7YER - chains A and B of the 5 polymer chains in the assembly; structure by electron microscopy, 3.00 A resolution.

[Chain A]
Name: RNA-directed RNA polymerase L
From: Ebola virus
Reference sequence: A0A1C4HDB0 (A0A1C4HDB0_9MONO); residue numbers follow UniProt; this construct covers 1-2212
Amino-acid sequence (2212 residues; each row starts with the number of its first residue):
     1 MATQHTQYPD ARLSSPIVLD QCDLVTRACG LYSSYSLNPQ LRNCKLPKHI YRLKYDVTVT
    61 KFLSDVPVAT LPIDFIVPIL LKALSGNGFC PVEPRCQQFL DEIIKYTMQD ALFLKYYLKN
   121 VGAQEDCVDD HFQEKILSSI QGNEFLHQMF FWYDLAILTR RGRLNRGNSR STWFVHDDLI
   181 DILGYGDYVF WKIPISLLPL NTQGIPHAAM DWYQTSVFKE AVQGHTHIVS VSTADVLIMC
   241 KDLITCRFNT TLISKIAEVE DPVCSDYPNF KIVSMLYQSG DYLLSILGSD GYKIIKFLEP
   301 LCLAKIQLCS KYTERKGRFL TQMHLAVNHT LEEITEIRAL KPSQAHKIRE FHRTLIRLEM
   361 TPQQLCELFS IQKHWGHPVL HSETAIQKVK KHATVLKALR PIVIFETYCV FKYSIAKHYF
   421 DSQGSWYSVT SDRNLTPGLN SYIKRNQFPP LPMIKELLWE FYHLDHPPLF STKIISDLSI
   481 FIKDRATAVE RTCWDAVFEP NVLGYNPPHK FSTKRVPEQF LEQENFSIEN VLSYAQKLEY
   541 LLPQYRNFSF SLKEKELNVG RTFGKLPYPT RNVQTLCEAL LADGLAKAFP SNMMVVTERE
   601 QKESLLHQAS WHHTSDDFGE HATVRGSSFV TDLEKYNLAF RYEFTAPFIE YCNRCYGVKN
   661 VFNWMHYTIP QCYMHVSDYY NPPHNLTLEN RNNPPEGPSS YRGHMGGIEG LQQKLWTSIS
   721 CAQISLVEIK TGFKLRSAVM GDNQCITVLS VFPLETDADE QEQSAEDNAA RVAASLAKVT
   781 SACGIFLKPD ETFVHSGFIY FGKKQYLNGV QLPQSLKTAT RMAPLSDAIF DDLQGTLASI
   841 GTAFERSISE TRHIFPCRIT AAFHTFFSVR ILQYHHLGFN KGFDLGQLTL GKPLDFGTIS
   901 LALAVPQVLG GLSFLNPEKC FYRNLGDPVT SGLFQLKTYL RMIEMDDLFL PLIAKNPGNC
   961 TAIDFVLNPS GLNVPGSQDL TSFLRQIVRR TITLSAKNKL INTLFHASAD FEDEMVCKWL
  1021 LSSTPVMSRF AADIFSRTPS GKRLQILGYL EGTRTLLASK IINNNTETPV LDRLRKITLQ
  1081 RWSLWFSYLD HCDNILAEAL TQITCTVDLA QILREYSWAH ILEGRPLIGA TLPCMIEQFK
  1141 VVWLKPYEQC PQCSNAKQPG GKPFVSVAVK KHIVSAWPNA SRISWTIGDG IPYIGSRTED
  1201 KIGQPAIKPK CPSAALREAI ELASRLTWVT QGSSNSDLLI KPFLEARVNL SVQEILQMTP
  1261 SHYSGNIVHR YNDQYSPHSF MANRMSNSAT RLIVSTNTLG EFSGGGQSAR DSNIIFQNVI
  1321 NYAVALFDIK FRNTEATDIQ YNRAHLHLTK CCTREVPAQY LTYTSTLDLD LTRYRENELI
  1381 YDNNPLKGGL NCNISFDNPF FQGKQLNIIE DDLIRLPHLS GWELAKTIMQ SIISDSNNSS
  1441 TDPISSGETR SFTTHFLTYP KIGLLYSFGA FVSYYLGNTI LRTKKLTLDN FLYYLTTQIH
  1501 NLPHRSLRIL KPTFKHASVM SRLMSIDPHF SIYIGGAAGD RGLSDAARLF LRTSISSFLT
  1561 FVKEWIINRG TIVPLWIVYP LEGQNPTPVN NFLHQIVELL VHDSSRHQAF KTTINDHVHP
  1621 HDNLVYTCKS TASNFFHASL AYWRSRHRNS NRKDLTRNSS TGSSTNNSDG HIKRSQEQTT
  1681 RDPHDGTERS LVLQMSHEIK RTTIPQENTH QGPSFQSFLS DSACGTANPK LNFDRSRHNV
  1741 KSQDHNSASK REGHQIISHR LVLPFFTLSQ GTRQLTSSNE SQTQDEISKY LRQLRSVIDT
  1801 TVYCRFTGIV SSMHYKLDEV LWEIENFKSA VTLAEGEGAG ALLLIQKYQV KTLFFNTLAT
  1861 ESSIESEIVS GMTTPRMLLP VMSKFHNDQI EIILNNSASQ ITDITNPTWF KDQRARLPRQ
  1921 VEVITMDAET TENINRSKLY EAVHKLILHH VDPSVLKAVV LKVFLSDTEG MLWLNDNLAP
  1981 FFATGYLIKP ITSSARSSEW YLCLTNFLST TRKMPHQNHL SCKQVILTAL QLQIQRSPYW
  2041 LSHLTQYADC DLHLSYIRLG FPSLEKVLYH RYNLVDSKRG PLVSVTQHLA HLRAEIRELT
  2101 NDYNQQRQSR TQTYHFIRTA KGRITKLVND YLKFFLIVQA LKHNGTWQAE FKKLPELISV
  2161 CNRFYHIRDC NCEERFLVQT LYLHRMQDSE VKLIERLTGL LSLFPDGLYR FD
Not modelled in the structure: 1-7, 611-622, 1157-1160, 1193-1210, 1260-1278, 1304-1310, 1384-2212
Construct notes: engineered mutation D759 (Gly in A0A1C4HDB0)
Bound ions: Zn2+: C1150, C1153, H1345, H1347
Reported in the primary citation:
  - mutagenesis - D742A: abolished catalytic activity
  - catalytic residues: H1269, R1270 (citing earlier work)

[Chain B]
Name: Polymerase cofactor VP35
From: Ebola virus
Reference sequence: A0A1C4HDK9 (A0A1C4HDK9_9MONO); numbering as in UniProt (aligned over 1-340)
Amino-acid sequence (340 residues; row label = number of the first residue in the row):
     1 MTTRTKGRGH TVATTQNDRM PGPELSGWIS EQLMTGRIPV NDIFCDIENN PGLCYASQMQ
    61 QTKPNPKMRN SQTQTDPICN HSFEEVVQTL ASLATVVQQQ TIASESLEQR ITSLENGLKP
   121 VYDMAKTISS LNRVCAEMVA KYDLLVMTTG RATATAAATE AYWAEHGQPP PGPSLYEESA
   181 IRGKIESRDE TVPQSVREAF NNLDSTTSLT EENFGKPDIS AKDLRNIMYD HLPGFGTAFH
   241 QLVQVICKLG KDSNSLDIIH AEFQASLAEG DSPQCALIQI TKRVPIFQDA APPVIHIRSR
   301 GDIPRACQKS LRPVPPSPKI DRGWVCVFQL QDGKTLGLKI
Not modelled in the structure: 1-80
Reported in the primary citation:
  - self-association interface (contacts with another copy of this molecule); pairs are residue here / residue on that copy: R151-E160 (hydrogen bond), S174

[Chain A / chain B interface]
Residue-residue contacts (56):
  Y312(A) - Q264(B)
  R315(A) - E211(B)  salt bridge
  G317(A) - Q264(B)  hydrogen bond (backbone-side chain)
  R318(A) - G215(B)
  R318(A) - K216(B)
  T321(A) - H260(B)
  T321(A) - Q264(B)  hydrogen bond
  Q322(A) - G215(B)  hydrogen bond (side chain-backbone)
  Q322(A) - P217(B)
  H324(A) - I227(B)
  H324(A) - D230(B)  salt bridge
  L325(A) - I219(B)  hydrophobic
  L325(A) - D223(B)
  N328(A) - D230(B)
  H329(A) - D223(B)
  H346(A) - F235(B)
  R349(A) - D230(B)  salt bridge
  H352(A) - D230(B)  salt bridge
  R353(A) - D230(B)  salt bridge
  R357(A) - D230(B)  hydrogen bond (side chain-backbone)
  R357(A) - H231(B)
  R357(A) - L232(B)
  A398(A) - L203(B)  hydrophobic
  R400(A) - E178(B)  salt bridge
  P401(A) - L145(B)  hydrophobic
  I402(A) - K141(B)
  F405(A) - A140(B)
  F405(A) - K141(B)
  F405(A) - L144(B)  hydrophobic
  Y408(A) - L144(B)  hydrophobic
  N434(A) - N132(B)  hydrogen bond
  P437(A) - N132(B)
  P437(A) - R133(B)  hydrogen bond (backbone-side chain)
  W459(A) - R133(B)
  W459(A) - A136(B)  hydrophobic
  W459(A) - E137(B)  hydrogen bond
  E460(A) - R133(B)  salt bridge
  Y462(A) - A140(B)  hydrophobic
  Y462(A) - D143(B)
  Y462(A) - L144(B)  hydrogen bond (side chain-backbone)
  H463(A) - A136(B)
  H463(A) - A140(B)
  E643(A) - T148(B)  hydrogen bond (backbone-side chain)
  P647(A) - M147(B)  hydrophobic
  D767(A) - E211(B)
  A770(A) - E211(B)
  R771(A) - E211(B)
  A773(A) - F214(B)  hydrophobic
  A774(A) - T210(B)
  K778(A) - T206(B)
  K778(A) - T207(B)
  K778(A) - L209(B)  hydrogen bond (side chain-backbone)
  S781(A) - T206(B)
  F786(A) - N202(B)
  P789(A) - F214(B)
  P789(A) - G215(B)
Other interface residues (no listed pair), chain A (47 interface residues in all): I356, L396, L435, E456, F644, E650, A777, A782, T792
Other interface residues (no listed pair), chain B (44 interface residues in all): V139, P169, P173, S195, V196, A199, D218, N226, Y229, G234, A265, A268
From the paper, about this interface:
  - residue pairs: R315(A)-E211(B) (hydrogen bond), Q322(A)-G215(B) (hydrogen bond), K778(A)-L209(B) (hydrogen bond)

[Summary]
The interface between chain A and chain B involves 47 residues on one side and 44 on the other, with 10
hydrogen bonds and 7 salt bridges. Among the polar pairs are R315(A)-E211(B), H324(A)-D230(B) and
R349(A)-D230(B). The authors report hydrogen bonds between R315(A) and E211(B), Q322(A) and G215(B) and
K778(A) and L209(B). The paper reports catalytic residues H1269(A) and R1270(A); D742A of chain A abolishes
catalytic activity.
Here chain A is RNA-directed RNA polymerase L and chain B is Polymerase cofactor VP35, both from Ebola virus.
Entry 7YER (The structure of EBOV L-VP35 complex) was determined by electron microscopy (same publication as
7YES and 7YET).
